6LY5 - chains a and b of the 36 polymer chains in the assembly; structure by electron microscopy, 2.38 A resolution.

[Chain a]
Protein: PsaA
From: Chaetoceros gracilis
Amino-acid sequence (743 residues; numbered 15 to 757; the number before each row is that of its first residue):
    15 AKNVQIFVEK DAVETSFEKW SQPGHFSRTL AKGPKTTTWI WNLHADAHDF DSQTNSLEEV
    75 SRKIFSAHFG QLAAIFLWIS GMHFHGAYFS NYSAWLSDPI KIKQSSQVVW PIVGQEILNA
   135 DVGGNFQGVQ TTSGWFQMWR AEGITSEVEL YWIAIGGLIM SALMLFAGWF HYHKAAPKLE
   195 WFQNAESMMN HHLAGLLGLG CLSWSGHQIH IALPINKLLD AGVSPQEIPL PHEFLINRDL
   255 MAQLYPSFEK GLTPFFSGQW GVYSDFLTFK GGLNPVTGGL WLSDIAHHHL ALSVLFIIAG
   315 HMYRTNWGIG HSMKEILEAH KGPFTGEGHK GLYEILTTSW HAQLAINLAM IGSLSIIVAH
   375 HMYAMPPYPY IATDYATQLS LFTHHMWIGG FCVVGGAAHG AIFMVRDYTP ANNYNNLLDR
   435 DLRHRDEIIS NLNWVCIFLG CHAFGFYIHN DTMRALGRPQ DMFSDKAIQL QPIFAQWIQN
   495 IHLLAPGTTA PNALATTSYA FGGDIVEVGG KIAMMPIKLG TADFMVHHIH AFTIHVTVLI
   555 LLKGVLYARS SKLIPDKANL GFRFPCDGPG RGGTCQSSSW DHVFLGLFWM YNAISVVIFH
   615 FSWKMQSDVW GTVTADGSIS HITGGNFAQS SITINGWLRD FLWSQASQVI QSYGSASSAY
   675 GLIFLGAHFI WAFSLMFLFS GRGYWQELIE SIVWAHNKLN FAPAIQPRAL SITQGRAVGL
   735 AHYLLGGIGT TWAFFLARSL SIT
Disordered / not traced: 15
Metal / ion sites: chlorophyll a Mg (4 sites), coordinated by Gln85, Gln121, Gln129, Thr503; 4Fe-4S cluster Fe: Cys580 (shared with Cys567(b) of chain b)
Ligand contacts:
  - Fucoxanthin (A86; (3S,3'S,5R,5'R,6S,6'R,8'R)-3,5'-dihydroxy-8-oxo-6',7'-didehydro-5,5',6,6',7,8-hexahydro-5,6-epoxy-beta,beta-caroten-3'- yl acetate): Thr267, Phe270, Ser271
  - beta-carotene (BCR), molecule 1: Ala88, Leu91, Trp92
  - beta-carotene (BCR), molecule 2: Ile89, Trp92, Ile93, Gly209, Leu210, Leu213, Gly214, Ser217
  - beta-carotene (BCR), molecule 3: Phe90, Ile93, Ile167, Gly170, Gly171, Met174, Leu213, Leu216, Ser217
  - beta-carotene (BCR), molecule 4: Leu346, Leu350, Ala356, Ala359, Ile360, Gly414, Phe417
  - beta-carotene (BCR), molecule 5: Ala359, Ala363, Ser367, Val407, Gly410, Ala411, Val552, Leu555, Leu556, Val559
  - beta-carotene (BCR), molecule 6: Trp699, Leu702, Ile703
  - chlorophyll a (CLA), molecule 1: Val18, Gln19, Ile20, Trp195, Asn198, Ser201, His205, Thr319, Asn320, Trp321
  - chlorophyll a (CLA), molecule 2: Ile20, Val22, Phe79, Phe83, Leu177, Met178, Phe180, Ala181, Phe184, His185, Ala189, Trp195
  - chlorophyll a (CLA), molecule 3: Val27, Glu28, Thr29, Ser30, Phe31, Lys33, Trp34, His39, Lys77, Ser80, Gly84, Leu179, Gly182, Trp183, Tyr186, His187
  - chlorophyll a (CLA), molecule 4: Trp34, His39, Phe40, Leu57, His58, Ala61, His62, Phe64, Gln67, Lys77, Ala81, Gly84, Gln85
  - chlorophyll a (CLA), molecule 5: Trp34, Pro37, Trp53, Ile54, Trp55, Leu57, His58
  - chlorophyll a (CLA), molecule 6: Thr51, Ile54, Trp55, Ile703, Ile706, Val707, His710, Phe715, Pro717, Ile719, Pro721, Arg722
  - chlorophyll a (CLA), molecule 7: Trp55, Phe683, Ile684, Phe687, Phe691, Leu724, Gln728, Ala731, Val732, Ala735, His736, Leu739
  - chlorophyll a (CLA), molecule 8: His58, Ala59, Asp60, Ala61, His62, Asp63, His355, Leu358, Leu362, Phe405, Cys406, Val408, Gly409, Ala412, His413, Ile416, Arg420, Phe576, Arg577, Trp594, Val597, Leu601
  - chlorophyll a (CLA), molecule 9: His62, Phe64, Ile78, Ala81, His82, Gln85, Leu86, Ile89, Phe90, Ile93, Trp354, His355, Gln357, Leu358, Asn361, Leu362, Ile365
  - chlorophyll a (CLA), molecule 10: His62, Gln85, Ile89, Trp92, Leu362, Ile402, Phe405, Cys406
  - chlorophyll a (CLA), molecule 11: Leu71, Ser75, His82, Phe196, Gln197, Ala199, Met202, Met203, His206, Leu207, Leu210, Met327, Leu331, Tyr347, Leu350, Thr351, Thr352, Ser353, Trp354, Gln357, Ile360, Asn361, Met364, Ile365
  - chlorophyll a (CLA), molecule 12: Phe79, His82, Phe83, Leu86, Phe90, Met174, Met178, Trp195, Phe196, Asn198, Ser201, Met202, His205, His206, Gly209, Leu210
  - chlorophyll a (CLA), molecule 13: Gly84, Gln121, Val122, Val123, Trp124, Ile126, Val127, Gln129, Leu132, Leu179, Ala673, Leu676, Ile677
  - chlorophyll a (CLA), molecule 14: Leu91, Trp92, Ser94, Gly95, Met96, Phe98, His99, Phe103, Val122, Trp124, Leu172
  - chlorophyll a (CLA), molecule 15: Trp92, Met96, His99, Ser120, Gln121, Val143, Gln144, Thr145, Thr146, Ser147, Trp149, Ala673, Tyr674, Ile677, Gly680, Ala681, Ile684, Leu739, Gly743, Trp746
  - chlorophyll a (CLA), molecule 16: Trp92, Met96, Thr146, Ser147, Trp149, Ser394, Leu395, Thr397, His398, Trp401, Ile402, Phe405, Ile742, Thr745, Trp746
  - chlorophyll a (CLA), molecule 17: Trp92, Ser147, Gly148, Trp149, Met152, Leu210, Leu211, Ile365, Leu368, Ser369, Val372, Met376, Tyr382, Ile385, Leu395, His398, His399, Ile402
  - chlorophyll a (CLA), molecule 18: Ala155, Glu156, Leu211, Gly214, Cys215, Trp218, Gln222, Leu296, Ile299, His302, His303, Leu306, Phe310, Leu368, Ile371, Val372, His375, Met376, Pro381, Tyr382
  - chlorophyll a (CLA), molecule 19: Glu156, Gly157, Glu163, Trp166, Ile167, Gly214, Ser217, Trp218, Gly220, His221, His224, Ile225, Pro245, Leu249
  - chlorophyll a (CLA), molecule 20: Val162, Glu163, Trp166, Leu244, His246, Leu249, Ile250
  - chlorophyll a (CLA), molecule 21: Met203, Leu207, Leu211, Leu309, Phe310, Ala313, Met316, Tyr317, Met327, Ile330, Leu331, Met364, Asp435, Val559
  - chlorophyll a (CLA), molecule 22: Asn204, His205, Ala208, Gly209, Leu213, His315, Tyr317, Thr319, Trp321, Ile323
  - chlorophyll a (CLA), molecule 23: Leu216, Ser217, Ser219, Gly220, Ile223, His224, Leu249, Ile250, Arg252, Phe262, Gly265, Leu266, Tyr277, Phe280, Leu304
  - chlorophyll a (CLA), molecule 24: Phe269, Gly272, Trp274, Gly275, Tyr277, Ser278, Leu281, Thr282, Phe283, His301, Leu304, Ala305, Val308, Asn506
  - chlorophyll a (CLA), molecule 25: Thr282, Phe283, Gly285, Gly286, Leu294, Asp298, Ile299, His301, His302, Ala305, Leu306, His375, Met379, Pro381, Thr510, Thr511
  - chlorophyll a (CLA), molecule 26: Phe283, Thr503, Ala504, Pro505, Asn506
  - chlorophyll a (CLA), molecule 27: Leu309, Met364, Ser367, Leu368, Ile371, His374, His375, Tyr377, Ala378, Met379, Thr511, Ser512, Phe515
  - chlorophyll a (CLA), molecule 28: Ile312, His315, Met316, Arg318, Ile323, Gly324, His325
  - chlorophyll a (CLA), molecule 29: Met316, His325, Glu329, Ile330, Ala333, His334
  - chlorophyll a (CLA), molecule 30: Ile330, Leu331, His334, His343, Leu346, Leu431, Leu432, Asp435
  - chlorophyll a (CLA), molecule 31: Ala333, His334, Lys335, Gly336, Pro337, Phe338
  - chlorophyll a (CLA), molecule 32: Phe338, Thr339, Leu431, Arg434, Asp435, His438, Glu441, Ile442, Asn445
  - chlorophyll a (CLA), molecule 33: Ile370, Ile371, His374, Met400, Val407, Ile548, Thr551, Val552, Leu555, Met604, Ala607, Ile608, Val611
  - chlorophyll a (CLA), molecule 34: His374, Tyr377, Phe488, Ala489, Ile492, Gln493, Phe515, Ile531, Leu533, His541, His544, Val611, His614, Phe615, Lys618
  - chlorophyll a (CLA), molecule 35: Glu441, Asn445, Trp448
  - chlorophyll a (CLA), molecule 36: Ile442, Leu446, Val449, Ala545, Ile548, His549, Val552
  - chlorophyll a (CLA), molecule 37: Ser444, Asn447, Trp448, Ile451
  - chlorophyll a (CLA), molecule 38: Asn447, Cys450, Ile451, Gly454, Cys455, Phe458, Ile462, Phe546, Val550, Leu553, Ile554, Leu599, Phe602, Trp603
  - chlorophyll a (CLA), molecule 39: Trp448, Ile451, Phe452, Cys455, His456
  - chlorophyll a (CLA), molecule 40: Val449, Phe452, Leu453, Gln485, Pro486, Ile487, Phe488, Ala489, Phe538, His541, His542, Ala545, His549
  - chlorophyll a (CLA), molecule 41: Cys455, His456, Gly459, Phe460, Ile462, His463, Thr466, Met467, Arg472, Asp475, Phe477, Ile482
  - chlorophyll a (CLA), molecule 42: Phe458, Tyr461, Ile543, Phe546, Thr547, Tyr605, Asn606, Ser609, Val610, Phe613, Ile648, Trp651, Leu652, Leu656, Ala660, Ile664, Phe678, His682, Trp685, Tyr737, Gly741, Thr744, Thr745, Phe748
  - chlorophyll a (CLA), molecule 43: Phe458, Ile462, Asp465, Phe546, Phe602, Trp603, Tyr605, Asn606, Ile648, Leu652, Trp685, Tyr737
  - chlorophyll a (CLA), molecule 44: Thr466, Ala469, Leu470
  - chlorophyll a (CLA), molecule 45: Trp491, Ile492, Ile495, His496, Ala499, Thr503, Ala504, Thr511, Phe515
  - chlorophyll a (CLA), molecule 46: Leu652, Leu656, Trp657, Leu676, Leu679, Gly680, His682, Phe683, Trp685, Ala686
  - chlorophyll a (CLA), molecule 47: Phe683, Ala686, Phe687, Leu689, Met690, Phe693, Ser694, Tyr698, Trp699, Leu702
  - chlorophyll a (CLA), molecule 48: Ile706, Ala709, His710, Leu713, Phe715
  - chlorophyll a (CLA), molecule 49: Trp708, Ala709, Lys712, Leu713
  - Diadinoxanthin (DD6; (3S,3'R,5R,6S,7cis)-7',8'-didehydro-5,6-dihydro-5,6-epoxy-beta,beta-carotene-3,3'-diol), molecule 1: Trp124, Pro125, Ile126
  - Diadinoxanthin (DD6), molecule 2: Leu216, Leu266, Phe269, Phe270, Val308, Ile311, Ile312, His315, Ile323
  - 1,2-dipalmitoyl-phosphatidyl-glycerole / 1,2-distearoyl-monogalactosyl-diglyceride: Thr29, Ser30, Phe31, Leu172, Ser175, Ala176, Leu179, Phe180, Trp183
  - phylloquinone (PQN): Trp55, Met690, Phe691, Ser694, Gly695, Arg696, Trp699, Ile703, Ala723, Leu724, Ser725, Gly729
  - 4Fe-4S cluster (SF4): Pro579, Cys580, Gly582, Pro583, Thr588, Cys589, Ile726, Arg730

[Chain b]
Protein: PsaB
From: Chaetoceros gracilis
Amino-acid sequence (733 residues; row label = number of the first residue in the row):
     1 MATKFPKFSQ ALAQDPATRR IWYGIATAHD LEAHDGMTEE NLYQKIFASH FGHLAIIFLW
    61 TAGNLFHVAW QGNFEQWVAK PLKTKPIAHS IWDPHFGESA LKAFSKGNTY PVNIAFSGVY
   121 QWWYTIGFRT NQELYAGSIG LLILSCVLLF AGWLHLQPKF RPSLSWFKNN ESRLNHHLSG
   181 LLGVSSLAWT GHLVHVALPA SRGVHIGWDN FLTTPPHPAG LKPFFTGNWT VYAENPDSAT
   241 HVYGTSEGAG TAILTFLGGF HPQTQSLWLS DIAHHQLAIA VIFIVAGHMY RTNFGIGHNM
   301 KEILDAHRPP GGRLGAGHVG LFETITNSLH MQLGLALAAL GVATSLTAQH MYALTPYAYL
   361 SKDFTTEAAL YTHHQYIAGF LMVGAFAHGA IFFVRDYDPE LNKNNVLARM LEHKEAIISH
   421 LSWASLFLGF HTLGLYIHND TVVAFGQPEK QILFEPIFAE YIQAASGKAV YEFNVLLSSS
   481 SSPATVAGNQ VWLPGWLEAI NNNKNDLFLK IGPGDFLVHH AIALGLHVTA LILVKGALDA
   541 RGSKLMPDKK DFGYSFPCDG PGRGGTCDIS AWDAFYLAMF WMLNTIGWVT FYWHWKHMTI
   601 WGGNPGQFDE SSNYIMGWLR DYLWLNSSPL INGYNPFGMN NLSVWAWMFL FGHLIWATGF
   661 MFLISWRGYW QELIETLVWA HERTPLANLI RWRDKPVALS IVQARLVGLV HFSVGYILTY
   721 AAFLIASTSG KFG
Disordered / not traced: 1
Metal / ion sites: chlorophyll a Mg site 1 near Asp93 (its only coordinating residue here); chlorophyll a Mg site 2 near Gln276 (its only coordinating residue here); 4Fe-4S cluster Fe: Cys567 (shared with Cys580(a) of chain a)
Ligand contacts:
  - Fucoxanthin (A86; (3S,3'S,5R,5'R,6S,6'R,8'R)-3,5'-dihydroxy-8-oxo-6',7'-didehydro-5,5',6,6',7,8-hexahydro-5,6-epoxy-beta,beta-caroten-3'- yl acetate): Phe224, Phe225, Trp229, Val281
  - beta-carotene (BCR), molecule 1: Gly52, Ile56, Leu59, Leu149
  - beta-carotene (BCR), molecule 2: Leu54, Ile57, Phe58, Gly180, Leu181, Val184, Ser185, Leu187
  - beta-carotene (BCR), molecule 3: Phe58, Thr61, Leu65, Trp122, Phe128, Gly137, Leu141, Trp208, Phe211, Leu212
  - beta-carotene (BCR), molecule 4: Leu187, Leu221, Phe224, Phe225, Val281, Ile284, Val285, His288
  - beta-carotene (BCR), molecule 5: Met331, Gly334, Leu335, Ala338, Val342, Met382, Ala385, Phe386, Gly389, Phe392, Phe393, Ala537
  - beta-carotene (BCR), molecule 6: Val644, Trp647, Phe651, Trp670, Ile674
  - chlorophyll a (CLA), molecule 1: Phe5, Phe8, Gly24, Ile25, Ala28, His29, His34, Ser49, His53, Ile56
  - chlorophyll a (CLA), molecule 2: Thr18, Ile21, Trp22, Ile674, Leu677, Val678, His681, Ile690, Arg691, Trp692, Arg693, Asp694, Pro696, Val697
  - chlorophyll a (CLA), molecule 3: Trp22, Phe651, Leu654, Ile655, Phe662, Leu699, Leu706, Val707, Val710, His711, Val714
  - chlorophyll a (CLA), molecule 4: Ile25, Ala26, Thr27, Ala28, His29, Asp30, His330, Leu333, Leu337, Phe380, Leu381, Val383, Gly384, Ala387, His388, Ile391, Arg395, Tyr554, Trp572, Phe575, Val710, Val714, Leu718
  - chlorophyll a (CLA), molecule 5: His29, Leu31, Tyr43, Ile46, Ser49, His50, His53, Leu54, Ile57, Arg173, His177, Leu181, Leu329, His330, Gln332, Leu333, Ala336, Leu337, Leu340
  - chlorophyll a (CLA), molecule 6: His29, His53, Ile56, Ile57, Trp60, Phe380, Leu381
  - chlorophyll a (CLA), molecule 7: Phe47, Phe51, Val147, Phe150, Ala151, Leu154, His155, Lys159, Phe160, Pro162, Trp166
  - chlorophyll a (CLA), molecule 8: Phe47, His50, Phe51, Leu54, Trp166, Phe167, Asn169, Ser172, Arg173, His176, His177, Gly180, Leu181, Leu182, Phe283, Leu340, Leu346
  - chlorophyll a (CLA), molecule 9: Ile56, Leu59, Trp60, Ala62, Gly63, Phe66, His67, Trp70, Gln71, His89, Ser90, Trp92, Leu142
  - chlorophyll a (CLA), molecule 10: Ile56, Trp60, Asn64, His67, Val68, Ala88, His89, Asn113, Ile114, Ala115, Phe116, Ser117, Val119, Val644, Trp645
  - chlorophyll a (CLA), molecule 11: Ile57, Trp60, Thr61, Ser117, Gly118, Val119, Trp122, Ser185, Ala188, Ala343, Thr344, Thr347, Met351, Tyr357, Leu370, His373, His374, Ile377, Leu381
  - chlorophyll a (CLA), molecule 12: Trp60, Asn64, Phe116, Ser117, Ala369, Leu370, Thr372, His373, Tyr376, Ile377, Phe380, Trp645, Met648, Ile717, Tyr720, Ala721, Leu724, Ile725
  - chlorophyll a (CLA), molecule 13: His89, Ser90, Ile91, Trp92, Asp93, Pro94, His95, Phe96, Phe104, Asn113, Ser643, Val644, Trp647
  - chlorophyll a (CLA), molecule 14: Trp122, Thr125, Ile126, Leu181, Leu182, Ser185, Ser186, Trp189, Leu193, Ile272, His275, Gln276, Ile279, Ala343, Leu346, Thr347, His350, Met351, Pro356, Tyr357
  - chlorophyll a (CLA), molecule 15: Ile126, Gly127, Phe128, Glu133, Gly137, Gly140, Leu144, Ser185, Ala188, Trp189, Gly191, His192, His195, Val196, Ile206, Gly207, Trp208, Phe211
  - chlorophyll a (CLA), molecule 16: Trp166, Asn169, Ser172, His176, Thr292, Asn293, Phe294
  - chlorophyll a (CLA), molecule 17: Asn170, Arg173, Leu174, His177, Leu178, Met300, Leu304, Phe322, Ile325, Thr326, Leu335, Ala336, Ala339, Leu340, Ala343
  - chlorophyll a (CLA), molecule 18: Leu174, Leu178, Leu182, Ile282, Phe283, Ala286, Met289, Tyr290, Ile303, Leu304
  - chlorophyll a (CLA), molecule 19: Asn175, His176, Ser179, Gly180, Val184, Ile284, His288, Tyr290, Arg291, Thr292, Phe294, Ile296
  - chlorophyll a (CLA), molecule 20: Leu187, Ala188, Thr190, Gly191, Val194, His195, Phe211, Leu212, Thr214, Pro215, Pro216, His217, Gly220, Leu221, Phe225, Tyr232, Ile253, Leu254, Leu277
  - chlorophyll a (CLA), molecule 21: Phe224, Phe225, Thr226, Gly227, Trp229
  - chlorophyll a (CLA), molecule 22: Phe224, Gly227, Trp229, Thr230, Tyr232, Ala233, Leu254, Thr255, Phe256, His274, Leu277, Ala278, Val281, Val491
  - chlorophyll a (CLA), molecule 23: Thr255, Phe256, Gly258, Gly259, Leu267, Asp271, Ile272, His274, His275, Ala278, Ile279, Ile282, His350, Leu354, Trp492, Trp496
  - chlorophyll a (CLA), molecule 24: Val285, His288, Met289, Ile296, Gly297, His298
  - chlorophyll a (CLA), molecule 25: Met289, His298, Glu302, Ile303, Ala306, His307
  - chlorophyll a (CLA), molecule 26: Ile303, Leu304, His307, Leu314, His318, Leu321, Ile325, Met331, Val406, Leu407, Met410
  - chlorophyll a (CLA), molecule 27: Ala306, His307, Arg308, Pro309, Pro310, Arg313, Leu314
  - chlorophyll a (CLA), molecule 28: Arg313, Leu314, Val406, Arg409, Met410, Glu412, His413, Ile417, His420
  - chlorophyll a (CLA), molecule 29: Leu335, Ala338, Ala339, Val342, Leu346, Gln349, His350, Tyr352, Ala353, Leu354, Trp496, Leu507, Phe508
  - chlorophyll a (CLA), molecule 30: Val342, Ser345, Leu346, Gln349, Gln375, Gly379, Met382, Phe386, Leu526, Thr529, Ala530, Leu533, Met582, Thr585, Ile586
  - chlorophyll a (CLA), molecule 31: Gln349, Tyr352, Tyr371, Phe458, Ala459, Ile462, Gln463, Phe508, Leu509, Ile511, His519, Ile522, Leu526, Val589, Tyr592, Trp593, Lys596
  - chlorophyll a (CLA), molecule 32: Ala416, His420, Trp423
  - chlorophyll a (CLA), molecule 33: Ile417, His420, Leu421, Trp423, Ala424, Ala523, Leu526, His527
  - chlorophyll a (CLA), molecule 34: Ser419, Ser422, Trp423, Leu426, Phe430
  - chlorophyll a (CLA), molecule 35: Ser422, Ser425, Leu426, Gly429, Phe430, Leu433, Gly434, Leu524, Val528, Leu531, Ile532, Leu577, Phe580, Trp581
  - chlorophyll a (CLA), molecule 36: Trp423, Leu426, Phe427, Phe430, His431
  - chlorophyll a (CLA), molecule 37: Phe427, Leu428, Phe454, Glu455, Pro456, Ile457, Phe458, Ala459, Asp515, Phe516, His519, His520, Ala523, His527
  - chlorophyll a (CLA), molecule 38: Phe430, His431, Gly434, Leu435, Ile437, His438, Thr441, Lys450, Ile452
  - chlorophyll a (CLA), molecule 39: Thr432, Leu433, Tyr436, Ile437, Asp440, Val518, Ala521, Leu524, Phe580, Trp581, Asn584, Trp588, Phe591, Ile615, Trp618, Leu619, Leu623, Ser627, Ile631, Phe649, His653, Trp656, Phe712, Tyr716, Thr719, Tyr720, Phe723
  - chlorophyll a (CLA), molecule 40: Ile457, Phe458, Tyr461
  - chlorophyll a (CLA), molecule 41: Ile462, Ala465, Ser466, Leu476, Leu477, Trp492, Trp496, Phe508
  - chlorophyll a (CLA), molecule 42: Leu476, Pro483, Ala484, Ala487, Gly488, Val491, Trp492
  - chlorophyll a (CLA), molecule 43: Leu619, Leu623, Trp624, Trp656
  - chlorophyll a (CLA), molecule 44: Trp647, Leu650, Phe651, His653, Leu654, Trp656, Ala657
  - chlorophyll a (CLA), molecule 45: Leu654, Ala657, Thr658, Phe660, Met661, Ile664, Ser665, Tyr669, Trp670, Leu673
  - chlorophyll a (CLA), molecule 46: Leu677, Ala680, His681, Thr684, Ala687, Ile690
  - chlorophyll a (CLA), molecule 47: Trp679, Ala680, Arg683, Thr684, Pro685
  - chlorophyll a (CLA), molecule 48: Pro685, Leu686, Ala687, Leu689
  - phylloquinone (PQN): Ile21, Trp22, Met661, Phe662, Ser665, Trp666, Arg667, Trp670, Ile674, Val697, Ala698, Leu699, Ser700, Ala704
  - 4Fe-4S cluster (SF4): Cys558, Gly560, Pro561, Thr566, Cys567, Trp666, Ile701, Arg705

[Chain a / chain b interface]
Residue-residue contacts - 136 pairs, chain a then chain b:
  Val127(a) - Phe445(b)
  Val127(a) - Gln447(b)
  Val127(a) - Lys450(b)
  Gly128(a) - Phe445(b)
  Gly128(a) - Gln447(b)
  Gln129(a) - Phe445(b)
  Ile131(a) - Phe445(b)
  Asp440(a) - Thr676(b)
  Ile443(a) - Leu673(b)  hydrophobic
  Ser444(a) - Thr676(b)
  Ser444(a) - Trp679(b)
  Ser444(a) - Ala680(b)
  Asn447(a) - Leu673(b)
  Asn447(a) - Leu677(b)
  Asp465(a) - Tyr634(b)  hydrogen bond
  Asp465(a) - Trp647(b)
  Asp465(a) - Leu650(b)
  Thr466(a) - Trp647(b)
  Arg468(a) - Tyr634(b)
  Arg468(a) - Asn635(b)
  Arg468(a) - Pro636(b)
  Arg468(a) - Met639(b)
  Ala469(a) - Tyr634(b)  hydrophobic
  Ala469(a) - Met639(b)
  Ala469(a) - Ser643(b)  hydrogen bond (backbone-side chain)
  Leu470(a) - His95(b)
  Leu470(a) - Phe96(b)  hydrophobic
  Leu470(a) - Gly97(b)  hydrogen bond (backbone-backbone)
  Leu470(a) - Ala100(b)
  Gly471(a) - Ser99(b)  hydrogen bond (backbone-side chain)
  Gly471(a) - Met639(b)
  Arg472(a) - His95(b)  hydrogen bond (side chain-backbone)
  Arg472(a) - Gly97(b)
  Ile554(a) - Tyr669(b)
  Lys557(a) - Tyr669(b)  hydrogen bond (side chain-backbone)
  Lys557(a) - Glu672(b)  salt bridge
  Lys557(a) - Leu673(b)
  Tyr561(a) - Thr676(b)
  Ser565(a) - Glu672(b)  hydrogen bond
  Lys566(a) - Glu675(b)
  Leu567(a) - Gln671(b)
  Leu567(a) - Glu675(b)
  Lys571(a) - Glu672(b)  salt bridge
  Cys580(a) - Pro561(b)  hydrophobic
  Gly582(a) - Pro561(b)
  Pro583(a) - Cys558(b)  hydrophobic
  Pro583(a) - Gly560(b)
  Arg585(a) - Arg667(b)  hydrogen bond (backbone-side chain)
  Gly586(a) - Arg667(b)
  Gly587(a) - Arg667(b)  hydrogen bond (backbone-side chain)
  Gly587(a) - Gly668(b)  hydrogen bond (backbone-backbone)
  Cys589(a) - Trp666(b)  hydrophobic
  Cys589(a) - Arg667(b)
  Cys589(a) - Gly668(b)  hydrogen bond (backbone-backbone)
  Cys589(a) - Tyr669(b)  hydrogen bond (backbone-backbone)
  Gln590(a) - Ile664(b)  hydrogen bond (side chain-backbone)
  Gln590(a) - Ser665(b)
  Gln590(a) - Trp666(b)  hydrogen bond (side chain-backbone)
  Gln590(a) - Tyr669(b)
  Ser591(a) - Gly668(b)
  His596(a) - Tyr669(b)
  His596(a) - Glu672(b)  salt bridge
  Leu599(a) - Ser665(b)
  Leu599(a) - Tyr669(b)  hydrophobic
  Phe602(a) - Ile664(b)  hydrophobic
  Gln643(a) - Pro636(b)
  Ile648(a) - Leu650(b)  hydrophobic
  Asn649(a) - Ile631(b)
  Asn649(a) - Tyr634(b)
  Asn649(a) - Leu650(b)
  Arg653(a) - Ile631(b)  hydrogen bond (side chain-backbone)
  Arg653(a) - Asn632(b)
  Arg653(a) - Tyr634(b)  hydrogen bond (side chain-backbone)
  Arg653(a) - Asn635(b)
  Arg653(a) - Pro636(b)
  Trp657(a) - Trp624(b)  hydrogen bond (backbone-side chain)
  Trp657(a) - Ser627(b)  hydrogen bond
  Ser661(a) - Trp624(b)
  Val663(a) - Met616(b)
  Ile664(a) - Leu619(b)  hydrophobic
  Ile664(a) - Arg620(b)  hydrogen bond (backbone-side chain)
  Ile664(a) - Trp624(b)  hydrophobic
  Tyr667(a) - Asp440(b)  hydrogen bond
  Tyr667(a) - Val443(b)  hydrophobic
  Tyr667(a) - Ala444(b)  hydrophobic
  Tyr667(a) - Tyr614(b)  hydrophobic
  Tyr667(a) - Met616(b)
  Gly668(a) - Ala444(b)  hydrogen bond (backbone-backbone)
  Ser672(a) - Ala444(b)  hydrogen bond (side chain-backbone)
  Gly675(a) - Met616(b)
  Leu676(a) - Asp440(b)
  Leu676(a) - Thr441(b)
  Leu676(a) - Ala444(b)  hydrophobic
  Leu679(a) - Asp440(b)
  Leu679(a) - Ile615(b)  hydrophobic
  Leu679(a) - Met616(b)  hydrophobic
  Leu689(a) - Phe660(b)  hydrophobic
  Leu692(a) - Leu663(b)
  Phe693(a) - Tyr576(b)  hydrogen bond (backbone-side chain)
  Phe693(a) - Phe580(b)  hydrophobic
  Phe693(a) - Leu663(b)  hydrophobic
  Phe693(a) - Ile664(b)  hydrophobic
  Ser694(a) - Asp568(b)
  Ser694(a) - Leu577(b)
  Gly695(a) - Cys567(b)
  Gly695(a) - Asp568(b)  hydrogen bond (backbone-side chain)
  Arg696(a) - Gly564(b)
  Arg696(a) - Gly565(b)  hydrogen bond (side chain-backbone)
  Arg696(a) - Cys567(b)  hydrogen bond (backbone-backbone)
  Gly697(a) - Cys567(b)  hydrogen bond (backbone-backbone)
  Gly697(a) - Asp568(b)
  Gly697(a) - Ile569(b)
  Tyr698(a) - Ile532(b)
  Tyr698(a) - Lys535(b)
  Tyr698(a) - Cys567(b)
  Tyr698(a) - Asp568(b)  hydrogen bond (backbone-backbone)
  Tyr698(a) - Leu577(b)  hydrophobic
  Glu701(a) - Lys535(b)  salt bridge
  Glu701(a) - Asp539(b)
  Glu701(a) - Ser543(b)  hydrogen bond
  Glu701(a) - Lys549(b)  salt bridge
  Glu701(a) - Ile569(b)
  Leu702(a) - Ile418(b)  hydrophobic
  Leu702(a) - Lys535(b)
  Glu704(a) - Lys544(b)  hydrogen bond (side chain-backbone)
  Glu704(a) - Leu545(b)  hydrogen bond (side chain-backbone)
  Ser705(a) - Glu415(b)
  Ser705(a) - Ile418(b)
  Ser705(a) - Ser419(b)
  Trp708(a) - Glu415(b)
  Trp708(a) - Ala416(b)  hydrophobic
  Trp708(a) - Ser419(b)
  Ala709(a) - Ser419(b)
  Ile726(a) - Gly565(b)
  Ile726(a) - Cys567(b)  hydrophobic
  Arg730(a) - Trp666(b)
Other interface residues (no listed pair), chain a (77 interface residues in all): Glu441, Phe458, Leu553, Pro579, Thr588, Phe598, Leu652, Gln665, Phe678, Phe683, Trp685, Gln700, Ile706
Other interface residues (no listed pair), chain b (79 interface residues in all): Ser422, Leu433, Gly446, Pro557, Arg563, Thr566, Ser628, Ala646, Phe649, Leu654, Trp656, Ile701, Phe712

[In short]
The interface between chain a and chain b involves 77 residues on one side and 79 on the other; the contacts
include 31 hydrogen bonds and 5 salt bridges. Among the polar pairs are Lys557(a)-Glu672(b),
Lys571(a)-Glu672(b) and His596(a)-Glu672(b).
Chain a is PsaA and chain b is PsaB, both from Chaetoceros gracilis; the structure, Organization and energy
transfer in a huge diatom PSI-FCPI supercomplex, was determined by electron microscopy.
